8JHO - chains E and J of the 24 polymer chains in the assembly; structure by electron microscopy, 7.60 A resolution (low resolution: residue-level contacts below are approximate; hydrogen-bond / salt-bridge calls are withheld).

Chain E:
Protein: Histone H3
Source organism: Xenopus laevis
UniProt: A0A310TTQ1 (A0A310TTQ1_XENLA); residues 1-135 here correspond to UniProt positions 2-136 (UniProt number = residue number + 1)
Sequence (135 residues; each row starts with the number of its first residue):
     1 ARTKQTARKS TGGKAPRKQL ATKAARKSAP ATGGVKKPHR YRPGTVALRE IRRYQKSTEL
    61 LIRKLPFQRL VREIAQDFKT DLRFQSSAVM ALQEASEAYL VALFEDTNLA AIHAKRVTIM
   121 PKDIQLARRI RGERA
Disordered / not traced: 20-36, 135
Sequence notes: engineered mutation Ala110 (Cys111 in A0A310TTQ1)
Modified positions: Lys36 (2-{[(2R)-2-amino-2-carboxyethyl]sulfanyl}-N,N,N-trimethylethanaminium; ML3)

Chain J:
Molecule: Di-nucleosome template reverse
Sequence (350 nucleotides; numbered 1 to 350; the number before each row is that of its first residue):
     1 ATCGCTGTTC AATACATGCA CAGGATGTAT ATATCTGACA CGTGCCTGGA GACTAGGGAG
    61 TAATCCCCTT GGCGGTTAAA ACGCGGGGGA CAGCGCGTAC GTGCGTTTAA GCGGTGCTAG
   121 AGCTGTCTAC GACCAATTGA GCGGCCTCGG CACCGGGATT CTCCAGTCTA GAACTGGCAG
   181 TACTTTCAAT ACATGCACAG GATGTATATA TCTGACACGT GCCTGGAGAC TAGGGAGTAA
   241 TCCCCTTGGC GGTTAAAACG CGGGGGACAG CGCGTACGTG CGTTTAAGCG GTGCTAGAGC
   301 TGTCTACGAC CAATTGAGCG GCCTCGGCAC CGGGATTCTC GATATCGAAT
Disordered / not traced: 1-10

Chain E / chain J interface:
Pairs across the interface - 33 pairs, chain E then chain J:
  Lys37(E) with DA25(J)
  Pro38(E) with DT26(J); DC104(J)
  His39(E) with DA25(J); DT26(J)
  Arg40(E) with DG101(J); DT102(J); DG103(J)
  Tyr41(E) with DG27(J); DT102(J); DG103(J)
  Arg42(E) with DT102(J)
  Pro43(E) with DG101(J); DT102(J)
  Gly44(E) with DG101(J); DT102(J)
  Thr45(E) with DT102(J)
  Val46(E) with DT102(J); DG103(J)
  Ala47(E) with DT102(J)
  Arg49(E) with DG27(J); DT28(J)
  Arg63(E) with DA110(J); DG111(J)
  Lys64(E) with DA110(J); DG111(J)
  Leu65(E) with DA110(J); DG111(J)
  Pro66(E) with DA110(J)
  Arg69(E) with DA110(J)
  Arg83(E) with DA119(J); DG120(J)
  Lys115(E) with DA92(J)
Interface residues without a listed pair, chain E (21 interface residues in all): Glu50, Lys56
Interface residues without a listed pair, chain J (14 interface residues in all): DA29

In short:
21 residues of chain E face 14 of chain J across their interface.
Chain E is Histone H3 (Xenopus laevis) and chain J is Di-nucleosome template reverse; the structure, Cryo-EM
structure of the histone deacetylase complex Rpd3S in complex with di-nucleosome, was determined by electron
microscopy together with 8HXX, 8HXY, 8HXZ and 8HY0 from the same study.
